PDB entry 8IT1 | electron microscopy, 3.41 A resolution | chains F and H of the 16 polymer chains in the assembly

Chain F:
Molecule: TIR domain-containing protein
Organism: Thermoflavifilum thermophilum
UniProt: A0A1I7NFG5 (A0A1I7NFG5_9BACT); residues 1-450 here = UniProt positions 1-450
Chain sequence (450 residues; numbered 1 to 450; the number before each row is that of its first residue):
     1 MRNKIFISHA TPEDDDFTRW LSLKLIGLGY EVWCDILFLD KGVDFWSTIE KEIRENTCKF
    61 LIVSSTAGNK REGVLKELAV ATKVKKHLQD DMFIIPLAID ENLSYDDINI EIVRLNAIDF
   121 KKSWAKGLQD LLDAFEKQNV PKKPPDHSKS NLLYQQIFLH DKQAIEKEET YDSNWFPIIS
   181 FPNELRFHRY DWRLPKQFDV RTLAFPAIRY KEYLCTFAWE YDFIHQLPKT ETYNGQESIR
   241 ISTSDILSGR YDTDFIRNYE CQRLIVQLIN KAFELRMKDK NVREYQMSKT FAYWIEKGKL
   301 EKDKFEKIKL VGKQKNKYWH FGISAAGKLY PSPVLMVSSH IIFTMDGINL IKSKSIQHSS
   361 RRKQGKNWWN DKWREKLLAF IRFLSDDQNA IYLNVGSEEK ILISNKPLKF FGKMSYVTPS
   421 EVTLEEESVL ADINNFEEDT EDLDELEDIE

Chain H:
Molecule: 21-nt RNA strand
Sequence (21 nucleotides; numbered 1 to 21; the number before each row is that of its first residue):
     1 UGAGGUAGUA GGUUGUAUAG U

Chain F / chain H interface:
Residue-residue contacts - 24 pairs, chain F then chain H:
  Lys196(F) with G15(H), phosphate contact
  Arg209(F) with U13(H), phosphate contact; U14(H), phosphate contact
  Tyr210(F) with U13(H), phosphate contact
  Lys211(F) with U13(H), phosphate contact; U14(H), phosphate contact
  Tyr285(F) with G5(H), hydrogen bond to the phosphate
  Met287(F) with G5(H), phosphate contact
  Ser288(F) with G5(H), sugar contact
  Lys289(F) with U6(H), hydrogen bond to the base; A7(H), base contact; G8(H), base contact
  Ser339(F) with G4(H), phosphate contact
  His340(F) with G4(H), salt bridge to the phosphate
  Lys354(F) with G5(H), phosphate contact
  His358(F) with G2(H), base contact; A3(H), base contact; G4(H), sugar contact
  Arg361(F) with A3(H), sugar contact
  Arg362(F) with G2(H), hydrogen bond to the base; A3(H), hydrogen bond to the sugar
  Asn434(F) with U1(H), hydrogen bond to the sugar
  Glu437(F) with U1(H), phosphate contact
  Glu438(F) with U1(H), hydrogen bond to the base
Other interface residues (no listed pair), chain F (21 interface residues in all): Tyr259, Gln286, Ile341, Gln357
Other interface residues (no listed pair), chain H (12 interface residues in all): G12

Overview:
21 residues of chain F and 12 residues of chain H are in contact, with 6 hydrogen bonds and 1 salt bridge.
Among the polar pairs are Lys289(F)-U6(H), Arg362(F)-G2(H) and Glu438(F)-U1(H).
Here chain F is TIR domain-containing protein (Thermoflavifilum thermophilum) and chain H is a 21-nt RNA
strand. Entry 8IT1 (Cryo-EM structure of Crt-SPARTA-gRNA-tDNA tetramer (NADase active form)) was determined by
electron microscopy together with 8ISY, 8ISZ, 8IT0 and 8K9G from the same study.
